7RIW - chains R and B of the 13 polymer chains in the assembly; structure by X-ray diffraction, 3.20 A resolution.

== Chain R ==
Molecule: 10-nt RNA strand
Sequence (10 nucleotides; each row starts with the number of its first residue):
     1 AUCGAGAGGC
Disordered / not traced: 1
Ion coordination: Mg2+: C10 (shared with 1 residue of chain A)

== Chain B ==
Molecule: DNA-directed RNA polymerase II subunit RPB2
Source organism: Saccharomyces cerevisiae (strain ATCC 204508 / S288c)
Notes: EC 2.7.7.6
UniProt: P08518 (RPB2_YEAST); residues 1-1224 here = UniProt positions 1-1224
Amino-acid sequence (1224 residues; row label = number of the first residue in the row):
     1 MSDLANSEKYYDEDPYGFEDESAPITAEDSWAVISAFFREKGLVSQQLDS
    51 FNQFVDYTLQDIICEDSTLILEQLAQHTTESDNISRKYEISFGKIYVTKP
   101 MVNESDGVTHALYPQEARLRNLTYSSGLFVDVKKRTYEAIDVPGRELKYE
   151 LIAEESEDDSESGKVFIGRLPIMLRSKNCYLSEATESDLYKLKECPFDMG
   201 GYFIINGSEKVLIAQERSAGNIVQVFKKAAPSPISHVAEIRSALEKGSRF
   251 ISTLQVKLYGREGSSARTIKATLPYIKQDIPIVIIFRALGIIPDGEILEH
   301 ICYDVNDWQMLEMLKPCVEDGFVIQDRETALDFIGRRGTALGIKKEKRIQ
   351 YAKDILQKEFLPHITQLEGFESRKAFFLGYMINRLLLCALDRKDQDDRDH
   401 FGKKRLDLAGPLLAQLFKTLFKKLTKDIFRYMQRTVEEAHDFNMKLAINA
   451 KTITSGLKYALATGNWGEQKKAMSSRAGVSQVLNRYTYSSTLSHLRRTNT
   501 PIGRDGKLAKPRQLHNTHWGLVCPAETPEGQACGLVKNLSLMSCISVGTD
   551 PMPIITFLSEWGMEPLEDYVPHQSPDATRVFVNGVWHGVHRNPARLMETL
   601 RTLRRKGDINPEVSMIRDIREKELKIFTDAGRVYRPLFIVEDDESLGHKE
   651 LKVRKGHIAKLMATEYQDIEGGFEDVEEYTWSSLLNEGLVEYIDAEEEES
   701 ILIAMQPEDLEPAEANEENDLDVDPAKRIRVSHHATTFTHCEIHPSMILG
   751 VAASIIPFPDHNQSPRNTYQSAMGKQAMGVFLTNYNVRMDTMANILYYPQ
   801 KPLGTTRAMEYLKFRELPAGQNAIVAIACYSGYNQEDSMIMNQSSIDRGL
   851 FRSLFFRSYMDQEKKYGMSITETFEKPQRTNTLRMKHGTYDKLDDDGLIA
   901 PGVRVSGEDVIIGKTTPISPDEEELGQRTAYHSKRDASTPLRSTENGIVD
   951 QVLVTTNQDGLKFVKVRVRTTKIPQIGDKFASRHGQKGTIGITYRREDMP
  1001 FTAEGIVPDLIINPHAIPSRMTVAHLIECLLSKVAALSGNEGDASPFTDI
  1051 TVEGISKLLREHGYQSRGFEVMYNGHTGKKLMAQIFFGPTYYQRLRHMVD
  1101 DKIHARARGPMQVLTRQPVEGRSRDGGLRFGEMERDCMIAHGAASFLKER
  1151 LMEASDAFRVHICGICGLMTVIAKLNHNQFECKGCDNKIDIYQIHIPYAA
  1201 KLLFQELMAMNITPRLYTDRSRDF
Disordered / not traced: 1-19, 75-85, 139-161, 338-344, 439-445, 504-505, 644-646, 669-675, 715-720, 920-929, 1222-1224
Ion coordination: Zn2+: Cys1163, Cys1166, Cys1182, Cys1185

== Chain R / chain B interface ==
Pairs across the interface - 11 pairs, chain R then chain B:
  G6(R) with Gly478(B), sugar contact; Gln481(B), hydrogen bond to the phosphate
  A7(R) with Gln481(B), phosphate contact
  G8(R) with Pro528(B), phosphate contact; Gln776(B), hydrogen bond to the sugar; His1097(B), sugar contact
  G9(R) with Glu529(B), phosphate contact; Gln776(B), sugar contact; Lys979(B), hydrogen bond to the phosphate; His1097(B), sugar contact
  C10(R) with Lys987(B), phosphate contact
Also at the interface, not in a pair above, chain R (6 interface residues in all): A5
Also at the interface, not in a pair above, chain B (11 interface residues in all): Asn465, Ala477, Ala772

== In short ==
Chain R and chain B form an interface of 6 and 11 residues respectively; the contacts include 3 hydrogen
bonds. Polar pairs include G8(R)-Gln776(B), G6(R)-Gln481(B) and G9(R)-Lys979(B). Cys1163(B), Cys1166(B),
Cys1182(B) and Cys1185(B) coordinate Zn2+.
Here chain R is a 10-nt RNA strand and chain B is DNA-directed RNA polymerase II subunit RPB2 (Saccharomyces
cerevisiae (strain ATCC 204508 / S288c)). Entry 7RIW (RNA polymerase II elongation complex scaffold 2, without
polyamide) was determined by X-ray diffraction together with 7RIM, 7RIP, 7RIQ, 7RIX and 7RIY from the same
study.
